Entry 6D83 (electron microscopy, 4.27 A resolution (low resolution: residue-level contacts below are approximate; hydrogen-bond / salt-bridge calls are withheld)); this record covers chains G and H of the 8 polymer chains in the assembly.

[Chain G]
Name: AP-1 complex subunit gamma-1
Source organism: Mus musculus
UniProt: P22892 (AP1G1_MOUSE); residue numbers follow UniProt; this construct covers 1-595
Chain sequence (601 residues; numbered 1 to 601; the number before each row is that of its first residue):
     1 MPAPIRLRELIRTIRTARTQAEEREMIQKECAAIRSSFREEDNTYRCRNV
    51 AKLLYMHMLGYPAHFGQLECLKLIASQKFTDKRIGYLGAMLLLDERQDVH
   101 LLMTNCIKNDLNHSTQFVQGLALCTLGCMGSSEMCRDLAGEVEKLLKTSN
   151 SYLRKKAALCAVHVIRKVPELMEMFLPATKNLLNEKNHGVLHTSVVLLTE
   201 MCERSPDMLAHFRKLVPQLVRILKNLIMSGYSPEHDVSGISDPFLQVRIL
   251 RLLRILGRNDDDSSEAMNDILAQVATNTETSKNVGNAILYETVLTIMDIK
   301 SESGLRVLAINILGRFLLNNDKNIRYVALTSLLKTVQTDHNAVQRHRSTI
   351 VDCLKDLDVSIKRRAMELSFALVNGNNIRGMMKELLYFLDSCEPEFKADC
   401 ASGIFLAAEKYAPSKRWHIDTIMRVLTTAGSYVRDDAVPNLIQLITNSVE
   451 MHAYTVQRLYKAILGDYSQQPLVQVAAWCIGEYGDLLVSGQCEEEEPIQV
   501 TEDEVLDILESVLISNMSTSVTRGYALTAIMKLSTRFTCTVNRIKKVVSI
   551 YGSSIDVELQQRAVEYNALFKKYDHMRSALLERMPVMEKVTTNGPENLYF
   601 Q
Not modelled in the structure: 1-3, 589-601
Sequence notes: expression tag (596-601)

[Chain H]
Name: ADP-ribosylation factor 1
Source organism: Homo sapiens
UniProt: P84077 (ARF1_HUMAN); numbering as in UniProt (aligned over 17-181)
Chain sequence (193 residues; row label = number of the first residue in the row; numbers below 1 keep their minus sign (Met-11 is residue -11)):
   -11 MSYYHHHHHHDYDIPTTENLYFQGAMGSEMRILMVGLDAAGKTTILYKLK
    39 LGEIVTTIPTIGFNVETVEYKNISFTVWDVGGLDKIRPLWRHYFQNTQGL
    89 IFVVDSNDRERVNEAREELMRMLAEDELRDAVLLVFANKQDLPNAMNAAE
   139 ITDKLGLHSLRHRNWYIQATCATSGDGLYEGLDWLSNQLRNQK
Not modelled in the structure: -11 to 16, 180-181
Sequence notes: expression tag (-11 to 16); conflict Leu71 (Gln in P84077)
Bound ions: Mg2+: Thr31, Thr48 (together with GTP)
Residues lining bound ligands: GTP (guanosine-5'-triphosphate): Asp26, Ala27, Ala28, Gly29, Lys30, Thr31, Thr32, Thr45, Ile46, Pro47, Thr48, Gly69, Gly70, Leu71, Asn126, Lys127, Asp129, Cys159, Ala160, Thr161
Swiss-Prot annotation at these positions:
  - binding site (GTP): Gly24 to Thr32, Asn126 to Asp129, Ala160
  - natural variant: Tyr35 (Y35H: In PVNH8), Arg99 (R99H: In PVNH8; uncertain significance), Lys127 (K127E: In PVNH8)

[Chain G / chain H interface]
Pairs across the interface - 22 pairs, chain G then chain H:
  Arg39(G) with Gln83(H); Asn84(H)
  Glu41(G) with Arg19(H)
  Leu68(G) with His80(H)
  Leu71(G) with Phe51(H)
  Lys72(G) with Trp66(H)
  Ala75(G) with Phe51(H); Val53(H)
  Asp98(G) with Leu77(H)
  Val99(G) with Leu77(H); His80(H)
  Leu102(G) with Gly50(H); Phe51(H); Tyr81(H)
  Thr104(G) with Ile49(H)
  Asn105(G) with Thr48(H); Gly50(H); Phe51(H); Asn52(H)
  Cys106(G) with Phe51(H)
  Lys108(G) with Ile46(H)
  Glu133(G) with Lys73(H)
Interface residues without a listed pair, chain G (17 interface residues in all): Leu101, Asn109, Asp137
Interface residues without a listed pair, chain H (16 interface residues in all): Ile74

[In short]
17 residues of chain G face 16 of chain H across their interface. Ligands of chain H: GTP. The Mg2+ site is
built by Thr31(H) and Thr48(H). Curated annotation (UniProt) lists 14 GTP-binding residues on chain H.
Here chain G is AP-1 complex subunit gamma-1 (Mus musculus) and chain H is ADP-ribosylation factor 1 (Homo
sapiens). Entry 6D83 (Structure of the cargo bound AP-1:Arf1:tetherin-Nef (L164A, L165A) dileucine mutant
dimer monomeric subunit) was determined by electron microscopy (same publication as 6CM9, 6D84, 6DFF and
6CRI).
